Entry 7W8V (X-ray diffraction, 1.61 A resolution); this record covers chain A.

Chain A:
Molecule: 6-dimethylallyltryptophan synthase
Organism: Streptomyces sp. SN-593
Reference sequence: D6RT90 (D6RT90_9ACTN); residue numbers follow UniProt; this construct covers 20-385
Chain sequence (369 residues; each row starts with the number of its first residue):
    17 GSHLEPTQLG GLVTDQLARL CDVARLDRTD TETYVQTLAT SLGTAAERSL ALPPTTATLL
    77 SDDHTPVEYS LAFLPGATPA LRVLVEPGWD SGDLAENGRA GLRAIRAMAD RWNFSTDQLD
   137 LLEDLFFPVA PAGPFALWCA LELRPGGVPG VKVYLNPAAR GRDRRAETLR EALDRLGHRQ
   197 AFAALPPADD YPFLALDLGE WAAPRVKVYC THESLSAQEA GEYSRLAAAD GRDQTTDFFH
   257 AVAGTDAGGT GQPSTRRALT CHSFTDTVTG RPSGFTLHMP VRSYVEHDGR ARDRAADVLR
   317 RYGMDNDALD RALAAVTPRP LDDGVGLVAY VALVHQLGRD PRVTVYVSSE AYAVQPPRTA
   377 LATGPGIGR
Disordered / not traced: 241-246, 262-268, 375-385
Differences from the reference sequence: expression tag (17-19)
Ligand contacts:
  - dimethylallyl S-thiolodiphosphate (DST): Arg98, Leu100, Trp154, Glu158, Lys168, Tyr170, Phe209, Arg221, Lys223, Tyr225, His294, Arg358, Tyr362
  - tryptophan (TRP): Leu75, Leu76, Ser77, Glu84, Leu100, Trp154, Phe209, Leu275, His294, Arg298, Tyr346, Tyr362

In short:
Ligands of chain A: dimethylallyl S-thiolodiphosphate and tryptophan.
Chain A is 6-dimethylallyltryptophan synthase (Streptomyces sp. SN-593); the structure, DMSPP- and Trp-bound
6-dimethylallyl tryptophan synthase, IptA, was determined by X-ray diffraction together with 7W8U, 7W8W and
7W8Y from the same study.
